Entry 7BTO (electron microscopy, 3.97 A resolution); this record covers chains F and G of the 9 polymer chains in the assembly.

# Chain F (and G)
Protein: Type I restriction enzyme R Protein
From: Escherichia coli
Notes: EC 3.1.21.3; chain G of this document is another copy of the same molecule, construct and numbering; everything in this record applies to it too
UniProt: Q304R3 (Q304R3_ECOLX); residue numbers follow UniProt; this construct covers 1-1038
Amino-acid sequence (1038 residues; row label = number of the first residue in the row):
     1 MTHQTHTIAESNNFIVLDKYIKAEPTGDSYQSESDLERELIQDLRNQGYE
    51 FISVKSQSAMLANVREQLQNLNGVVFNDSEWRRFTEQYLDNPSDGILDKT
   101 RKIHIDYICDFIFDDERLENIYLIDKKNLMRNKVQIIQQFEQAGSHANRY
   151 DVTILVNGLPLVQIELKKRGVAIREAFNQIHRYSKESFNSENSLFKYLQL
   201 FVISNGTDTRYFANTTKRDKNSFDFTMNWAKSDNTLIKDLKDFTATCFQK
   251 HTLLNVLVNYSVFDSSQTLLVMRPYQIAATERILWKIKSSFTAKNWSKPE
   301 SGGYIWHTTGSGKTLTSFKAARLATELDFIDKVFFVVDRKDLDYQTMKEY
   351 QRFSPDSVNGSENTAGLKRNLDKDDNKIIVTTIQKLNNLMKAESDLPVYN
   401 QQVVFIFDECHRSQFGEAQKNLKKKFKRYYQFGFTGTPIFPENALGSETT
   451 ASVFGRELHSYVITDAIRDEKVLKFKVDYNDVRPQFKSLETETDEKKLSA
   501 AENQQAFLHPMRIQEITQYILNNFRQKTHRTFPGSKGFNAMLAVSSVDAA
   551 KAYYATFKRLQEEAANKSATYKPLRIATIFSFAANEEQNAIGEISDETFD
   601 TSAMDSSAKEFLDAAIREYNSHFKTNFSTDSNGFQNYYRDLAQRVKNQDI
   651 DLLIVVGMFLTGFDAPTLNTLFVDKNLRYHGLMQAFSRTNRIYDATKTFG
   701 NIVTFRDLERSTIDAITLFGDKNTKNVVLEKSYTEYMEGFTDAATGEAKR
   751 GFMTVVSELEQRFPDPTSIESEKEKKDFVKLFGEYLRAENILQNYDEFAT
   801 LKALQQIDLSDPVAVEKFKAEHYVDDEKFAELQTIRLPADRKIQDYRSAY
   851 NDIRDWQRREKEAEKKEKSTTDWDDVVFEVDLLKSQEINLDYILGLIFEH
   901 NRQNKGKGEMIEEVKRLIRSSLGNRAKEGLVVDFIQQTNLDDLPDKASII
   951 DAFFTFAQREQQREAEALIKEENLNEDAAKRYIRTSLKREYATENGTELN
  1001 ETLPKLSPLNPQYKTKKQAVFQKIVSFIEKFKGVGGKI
Unresolved in the structure: 1-12, 142-147, 182-189, 463-1038

# Interface between chain F and chain G
Contacting residue pairs (12):
  S58(F) with D78(G)
  L61(F) with R82(G)
  N77(F) with E191(G)
  D78(F) with S58(G)
  R82(F) with L61(G); R82(G); E86(G)
  R83(F) with E86(G)
  E86(F) with R82(G); R83(G); E86(G)
  E191(F) with N77(G)
Also at the interface, not in a pair above, chain F (11 interface residues in all): T85, Q87, P92
Also at the interface, not in a pair above, chain G (11 interface residues in all): T85, Q87, P92

# Overview
The chain F/chain G interface involves 11 residues from each chain.
Both chains are Type I restriction enzyme R Protein (Escherichia coli). Entry 7BTO (EcoR124I-ArdA in the
Translocation State) was determined by electron microscopy, deposited together with 7BST, 7BTP, 7BTQ and 7BTR.
